5WCC - chains H and L; structure by X-ray diffraction, 2.46 A resolution.

== Chain H ==
Molecule: VRC 315 02-1F07 Fab Heavy chain
Organism: Homo sapiens
Notes: antibody fragment or engineered binder
Amino-acid sequence (227 residues; each row starts with the number of its first residue; a row labelled like 82A-82C holds insertion residues (82A, then the next letters in order)):
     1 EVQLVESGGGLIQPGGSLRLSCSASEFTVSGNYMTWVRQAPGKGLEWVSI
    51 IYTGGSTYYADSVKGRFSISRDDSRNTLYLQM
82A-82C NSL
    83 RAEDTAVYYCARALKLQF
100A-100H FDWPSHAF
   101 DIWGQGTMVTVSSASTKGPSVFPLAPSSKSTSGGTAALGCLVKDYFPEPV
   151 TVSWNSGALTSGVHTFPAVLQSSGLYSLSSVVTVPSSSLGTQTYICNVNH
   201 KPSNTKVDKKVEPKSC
Disulfides: Cys22-Cys92, Cys140-Cys196

== Chain L ==
Molecule: VRC 315 02-1F07 Fab Light chain
Organism: Homo sapiens
Notes: antibody fragment or engineered binder
Amino-acid sequence (217 residues; row label = number of the first residue in the row; note: 4 numbers in that range are skipped by the numbering (no residue carries them; nothing is unmodelled there); a row labelled like 26A-26F holds insertion residues (26A, then the next letters in order)):
     1 QSALTQPPS
    11 ASGSPGQSVTISCTGT
26A-26F RSDIDG
    27 Y
    31 NYVSWYQQHPGKAPKLIISEVNKRPSGVPARFSGSKSGNRASLTVSGLQT
    81 EDEADYYCSSYTDTN
95A-95B NF
    96 YVFGTGTKVTV
  106A L
   107 GQPKANPTVTLFPPSSEELQANKATLVCLISDFYPGAVTVAWKADSSPVK
   157 AGVETTTPSKQSNNKYAASSYLSLTPEQWKSHRSYSCQVTHEGSTVEKTV
   207 APTECS
Not modelled in the structure: 1, 26A-26F, 212
Disulfides: Cys23-Cys88, Cys134-Cys193

== Interface between chain H and chain L ==
Contacting residue pairs (86; chain H residue first):
  Gln39(H) with Gln38(L), hydrogen bond; Tyr87(L), hydrogen bond
  Gly42(H) with Thr163(L)
  Lys43(H) with Tyr87(L), hydrogen bond (backbone-side chain)
  Gly44(H) with Tyr87(L)
  Leu45(H) with Pro44(L), hydrophobic; Tyr87(L); Phe98(L)
  Trp47(H) with Phe95B(L); Tyr96(L); Phe98(L)
  Ile50(H) with Tyr96(L)
  Tyr52(H) with Phe95B(L)
  Tyr58(H) with Phe95B(L), hydrophobic
  Ala60(H) with Asn95A(L)
  Asp61(H) with Asn95(L), hydrogen bond; Asn95A(L), hydrogen bond (backbone-side chain)
  Tyr91(H) with Gln38(L); Lys42(L); Ala43(L), hydrophobic
  Leu98(H) with Tyr32(L); Tyr91(L)
  Trp100C(H) with Tyr91(L); Phe95B(L)
  Pro100D(H) with Tyr91(L), hydrogen bond (backbone-side chain); Tyr96(L), hydrogen bond (backbone-side chain)
  Ser100E(H) with Tyr91(L); Tyr96(L), hydrogen bond (backbone-side chain)
  His100F(H) with Tyr32(L), hydrogen bond (side chain-backbone); Val33(L); Ser34(L), hydrogen bond; Tyr36(L), hydrogen bond (backbone-side chain); Ser89(L), hydrogen bond (backbone-side chain); Ser90(L); Tyr91(L); Tyr96(L)
  Ala100G(H) with Ser34(L); Tyr36(L); Ser49(L)
  Phe100H(H) with Tyr36(L), hydrogen bond (backbone-side chain); Leu46(L); Tyr96(L), hydrophobic
  Asp101(H) with Leu46(L)
  Trp103(H) with Tyr36(L), hydrophobic; Pro44(L)
  Gly104(H) with Ala43(L)
  Phe122(H) with Ser121(L); Glu123(L); Glu124(L)
  Pro123(H) with Ser121(L); Glu123(L)
  Leu124(H) with Phe118(L); Val133(L), hydrophobic
  Ala125(H) with Phe118(L)
  Lys129(H) with Leu117(L); Lys204(L); Thr205(L), hydrogen bond (side chain-backbone); Val206(L)
  Ser130(H) with Thr116(L)
  Ala137(H) with Phe118(L)
  Leu141(H) with Thr131(L); Tyr177(L), hydrophobic
  Lys143(H) with Glu124(L), salt bridge; Thr131(L), hydrogen bond
  His164(H) with Lys166(L); Gln167(L); Ala173(L)
  Phe166(H) with Leu135(L), hydrophobic; Ala173(L), hydrophobic; Ala174(L); Ser175(L)
  Pro167(H) with Thr162(L); Ser165(L)
  Val169(H) with Glu160(L)
  Leu170(H) with Glu160(L)
  Gln171(H) with Ser179(L)
  Leu178(H) with Tyr177(L)
  Ser179(H) with Val133(L); Tyr177(L), hydrogen bond
  Val181(H) with Leu135(L), hydrophobic
  Lys209(H) with Glu123(L), salt bridge
  Lys214(H) with Ser121(L); Ser122(L)
  Ser215(H) with Cys211(L)
  Cys216(H) with Glu210(L), hydrogen bond (side chain-backbone); Cys211(L), disulfide
Interface residues without a listed pair, chain H (53 interface residues in all): Thr35, Val37, Glu46, Tyr59, Lys64, Leu138, Val163, Ala168, Ser172
Interface residues without a listed pair, chain L (49 interface residues in all): Ala127, Lys129, Ile136, Ser168
Cross-chain cystine bridges: Cys216(H)-Cys211(L)

== Overview ==
The interface between chain H and chain L involves 53 residues on one side and 49 on the other; the contacts
include 1 disulfide bond, 17 hydrogen bonds and 2 salt bridges. Polar contacts include Lys143(H)-Glu124(L),
Lys209(H)-Glu123(L) and Gln39(H)-Gln38(L).
Chain H is VRC 315 02-1F07 Fab Heavy chain and chain L is VRC 315 02-1F07 Fab Light chain, both from Homo
sapiens; the structure, Crystal structure of the broadly neutralizing Influenza A antibody VRC 315 02-1F07
Fab, was determined by X-ray diffraction (same publication as 5U4R, 5TY6, 5WCD and 5WCA).
